Entry 7WVJ (electron microscopy, 3.26 A resolution); this record covers chains B and E of the 4 polymer chains in the assembly.

Chain B:
Protein: Toll-like receptor 3
From: Homo sapiens
Reference sequence: O15455 (TLR3_HUMAN); numbering as in UniProt (aligned over 27-697)
Chain sequence (689 residues; row label = number of the first residue in the row):
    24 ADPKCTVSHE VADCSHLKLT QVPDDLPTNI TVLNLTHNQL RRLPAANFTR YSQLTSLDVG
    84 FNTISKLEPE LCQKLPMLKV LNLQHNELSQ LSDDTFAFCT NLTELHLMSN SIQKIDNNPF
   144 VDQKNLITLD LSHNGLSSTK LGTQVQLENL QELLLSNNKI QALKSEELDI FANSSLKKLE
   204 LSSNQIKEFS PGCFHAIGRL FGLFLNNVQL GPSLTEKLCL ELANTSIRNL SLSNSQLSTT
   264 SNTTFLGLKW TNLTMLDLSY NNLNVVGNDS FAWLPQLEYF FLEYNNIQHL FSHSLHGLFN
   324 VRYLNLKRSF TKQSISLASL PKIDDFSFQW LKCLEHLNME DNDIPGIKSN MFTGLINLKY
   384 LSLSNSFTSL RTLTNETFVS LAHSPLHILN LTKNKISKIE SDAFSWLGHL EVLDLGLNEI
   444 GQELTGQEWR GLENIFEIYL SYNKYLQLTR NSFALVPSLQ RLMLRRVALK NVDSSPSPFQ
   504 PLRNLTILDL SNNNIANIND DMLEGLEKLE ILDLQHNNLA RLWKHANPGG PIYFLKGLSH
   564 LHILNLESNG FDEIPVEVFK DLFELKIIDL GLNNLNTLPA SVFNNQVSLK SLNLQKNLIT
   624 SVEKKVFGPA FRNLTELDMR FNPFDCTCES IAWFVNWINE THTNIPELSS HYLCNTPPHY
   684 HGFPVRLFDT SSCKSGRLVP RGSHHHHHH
Disordered / not traced: 24-28, 688-712
Disulfide bonds: Cys95-Cys122, Cys649-Cys677
Sequence notes: expression tag (24-26, 698-712); engineered mutation Asp117 (Lys in O15455), Asp139 (Lys in O15455), Asp145 (Lys in O15455)
UniProt features mapped onto this chain:
  - glycosylation (N-linked (GlcNAc...) asparagine): Asn52, Asn57, Asn70, Asn124, Asn196, Asn247, Asn252, Asn265, Asn275, Asn291, Asn398, Asn413, Asn507, Asn636, Asn662
  - natural variant: Ser134 (S134P: No effect on IFNL1 induction), Arg251 (R251G: No effect on IFNL1 induction), Pro554 (P554S: In IMD83)
  - mutagenesis: Cys95 (C95A: Reduced response to ds-RNA), Cys122 (C122A: Reduced response to ds-RNA), Asn196 (N196G: Reduced expression levels; when associated with R-247), Asn247 (N247R: Reduced response to ds-RNA. Reduced expression levels; when associated with G-196), His539 (H539A: No effect; H539E: Loss of RNA binding. Constitutive activation of NF-kappa-B), Asn541 (N541A: Loss of RNA binding. Abolishes activation of NF-kappa-B)

Chain E:
Molecule: 46-nt RNA strand
Sequence (46 nucleotides; numbered 1 to 46; the number before each row is that of its first residue):
     1 CCCCCCCCCC CCCCCCCCCC CCCCCCCCCC CCCCCCCCCC CCCCCC

How chain B and chain E interact:
Pairs across the interface - 17 pairs, chain B then chain E:
  Arg64(B) with C43(E), sugar contact; C44(E), salt bridge to the phosphate
  Glu110(B) with C44(E), hydrogen bond to the sugar; C45(E), sugar contact
  Arg489(B) with C24(E), sugar contact
  Asn515(B) with C23(E), phosphate contact; C24(E), phosphate contact
  Asn517(B) with C22(E), hydrogen bond to the sugar
  His539(B) with C23(E), salt bridge to the phosphate
  Asn540(B) with C22(E), sugar contact
  Asn541(B) with C21(E), hydrogen bond to the base; C22(E), sugar contact
  Ser571(B) with C22(E), phosphate contact; C23(E), hydrogen bond to the phosphate
  Asn572(B) with C21(E), sugar contact
  Gly573(B) with C21(E), phosphate contact
  Asn597(B) with C22(E), phosphate contact
Other interface residues (no listed pair), chain B (15 interface residues in all): Gln62, Thr86, Ala543
Other interface residues (no listed pair), chain E (8 interface residues in all): C25

In short:
15 residues of chain B and 8 residues of chain E are in contact, with 4 hydrogen bonds and 2 salt bridges.
Polar contacts include Asn541(B)-C21(E), Glu110(B)-C44(E) and Asn517(B)-C22(E). From UniProt: 6 mutagenesis
sites on chain B.
Here chain B is Toll-like receptor 3 (Homo sapiens) and chain E is a 46-nt RNA strand. Entry 7WVJ
(NT-mut(K117D,K139D,K145D) TLR3 -poly I:C complex) was determined by electron microscopy together with 7WV3,
7WV4, 7WV5 and 7WVE from the same study.
